PDB entry 3JCK | electron microscopy, 3.50 A resolution | chains C and D of the 9 polymer chains in the assembly

Chain C:
Protein: 26S proteasome regulatory subunit RPN6
From: Saccharomyces cerevisiae S288c
Reference sequence: Q12377 (RPN6_YEAST); numbering as in UniProt (aligned over 1-434)
Amino-acid sequence (434 residues; numbered 1 to 434; the number before each row is that of its first residue):
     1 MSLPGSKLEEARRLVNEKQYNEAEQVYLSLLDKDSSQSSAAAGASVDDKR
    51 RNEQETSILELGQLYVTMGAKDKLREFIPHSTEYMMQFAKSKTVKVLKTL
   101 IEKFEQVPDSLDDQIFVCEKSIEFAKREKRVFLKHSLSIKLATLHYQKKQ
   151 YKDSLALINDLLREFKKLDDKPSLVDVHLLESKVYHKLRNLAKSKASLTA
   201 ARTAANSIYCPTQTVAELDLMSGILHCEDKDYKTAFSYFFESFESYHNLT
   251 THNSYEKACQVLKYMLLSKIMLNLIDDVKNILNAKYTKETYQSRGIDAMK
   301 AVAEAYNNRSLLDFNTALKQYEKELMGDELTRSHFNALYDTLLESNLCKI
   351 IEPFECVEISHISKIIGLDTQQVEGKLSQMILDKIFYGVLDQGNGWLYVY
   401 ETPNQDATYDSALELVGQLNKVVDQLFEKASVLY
Disordered / not traced: 1-53, 432-434
UniProt features mapped onto this chain:
  - modified residue: Ser2 (N-acetylserine)
  - mutagenesis: Phe132 (F132L: In rpn6-2; temperature-sensitive mutant that shows defects in proteasome assembly when incubated at 37 degrees Celsius; when associated with P-377), Leu377 (L377P: In rpn6-2; temperature-sensitive mutant that shows defects in proteasome assembly when incubated at 37 degrees Celsius; when associated with L-132)

Chain D:
Protein: 26S proteasome regulatory subunit RPN7
From: Saccharomyces cerevisiae S288c
Reference sequence: Q06103 (RPN7_YEAST); residue numbers follow UniProt; this construct covers 1-429
Amino-acid sequence (429 residues; numbered 1 to 429; the number before each row is that of its first residue):
     1 MVDVEEKSQEVEYVDPTVNRVPNYEVSEKAFLLTQSKVSIEQRKEAAEFV
    51 LAKIKEEEMAPYYKYLCEEYLVNNGQSDLEHDEKSDSLNEWIKFDQELYN
   101 ELCKKNESKIKELNEKIQKLEEDDEGELEQAQAWINLGEYYAQIGDKDNA
   151 EKTLGKSLSKAISTGAKIDVMLTIARLGFFYNDQLYVKEKLEAVNSMIEK
   201 GGDWERRNRYKTYYGIHCLAVRNFKEAAKLLVDSLATFTSIELTSYESIA
   251 TYASVTGLFTLERTDLKSKVIDSPELLSLISTTAALQSISSLTISLYASD
   301 YASYFPYLLETYANVLIPCKYLNRHADFFVREMRRKVYAQLLESYKTLSL
   351 KSMASAFGVSVAFLDNDLGKFIPNKQLNCVIDRVNGIVETNRPDNKNAQY
   401 HLLVKQGDGLLTKLQKYGAAVRLTGSDRV
Disordered / not traced: 1-20, 73-92, 425-429
UniProt features mapped onto this chain:
  - modified residue (Phosphoserine): Ser8, Ser77

Chain C / chain D interface:
Contacting residue pairs - 47 pairs, chain C then chain D:
  Leu188(C) - Leu277(D)
  Leu188(C) - Ile280(D)
  Arg189(C) - Leu277(D)
  Arg189(C) - Ile280(D)
  Ser378(C) - Ser344(D)
  Gln379(C) - Arg263(D)  hydrogen bond
  Gln379(C) - Ala298(D)
  Gln379(C) - Ser299(D)  hydrogen bond
  Ile381(C) - Ser344(D)
  Leu382(C) - Arg263(D)
  Leu382(C) - Gln340(D)
  Leu382(C) - Glu343(D)
  Asp383(C) - Arg263(D)  salt bridge
  Val389(C) - Ser344(D)
  Val389(C) - Tyr345(D)
  Val389(C) - Lys346(D)
  Leu390(C) - Ser344(D)  hydrogen bond (backbone-backbone)
  Leu390(C) - Tyr345(D)
  Leu390(C) - Lys346(D)  hydrogen bond (backbone-backbone)
  Leu390(C) - Thr347(D)
  Asp391(C) - Lys346(D)
  Asp391(C) - Thr347(D)
  Gln392(C) - Tyr345(D)
  Gln392(C) - Thr347(D)  hydrogen bond (backbone-backbone)
  Gln392(C) - Leu348(D)
  Gln392(C) - Ser349(D)
  Gln392(C) - Ser352(D)  hydrogen bond
  Gly393(C) - Thr347(D)
  Tyr398(C) - Lys346(D)
  Asn404(C) - Asn395(D)
  Gln405(C) - Pro393(D)
  Gln405(C) - Asp394(D)
  Gln405(C) - Gln399(D)
  Asp406(C) - Lys396(D)  salt bridge
  Asp406(C) - Gln399(D)  hydrogen bond (backbone-side chain)
  Tyr409(C) - Lys396(D)
  Tyr409(C) - Gln399(D)
  Asp410(C) - Gln399(D)
  Leu413(C) - Leu403(D)  hydrophobic
  Val416(C) - Leu403(D)  hydrophobic
  Val416(C) - Gln406(D)
  Asn420(C) - Leu410(D)
  Asn420(C) - Lys413(D)  hydrogen bond
  Val423(C) - Leu410(D)  hydrophobic
  Val423(C) - Lys413(D)
  Asp424(C) - Lys413(D)  salt bridge
  Phe427(C) - Tyr417(D)  hydrophobic
Other interface residues (no listed pair), chain C (27 interface residues in all): Glu374, Ala412, Leu419
Other interface residues (no listed pair), chain D (32 interface residues in all): Tyr297, Ile387, Arg392, Tyr400, Leu402, Gly407, Leu414, Val421

Overview:
The interface between chain C and chain D involves 27 residues on one side and 32 on the other; the contacts
include 8 hydrogen bonds and 3 salt bridges. Among the polar pairs are Asp383(C)-Arg263(D),
Asp406(C)-Lys396(D) and Asp424(C)-Lys413(D).
Chain C is 26S proteasome regulatory subunit RPN6 and chain D is 26S proteasome regulatory subunit RPN7, both
from Saccharomyces cerevisiae S288c; the structure, Structure of the yeast 26S proteasome lid sub-complex, was
determined by electron microscopy.
